Entry 3MNN (X-ray diffraction, 2.50 A resolution); this record covers chains B and J of the 10 polymer chains in the assembly.

Chain B:
Protein: Histone H4
From: Xenopus laevis
UniProt: P62799 (H4_XENLA); residues 1-102 here correspond to UniProt positions 2-103 (UniProt number = residue number + 1)
Chain sequence (102 residues; numbered 1 to 102; the number before each row is that of its first residue):
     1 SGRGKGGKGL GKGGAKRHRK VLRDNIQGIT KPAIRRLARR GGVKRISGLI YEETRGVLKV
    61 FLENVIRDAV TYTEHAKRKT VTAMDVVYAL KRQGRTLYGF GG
Disordered / not traced: 1-20
Curated features (UniProtKB/Swiss-Prot):
  - DNA-binding region: Lys16 to Lys20
  - modified residue: Ser1 (N-acetylserine), Arg3 (Asymmetric dimethylarginine), Lys5 (N6-(2-hydroxyisobutyryl)lysine), Lys8 (N6-(2-hydroxyisobutyryl)lysine), Lys12 (N6-(2-hydroxyisobutyryl)lysine), Lys16 (N6-(2-hydroxyisobutyryl)lysine), Lys20 (N6,N6,N6-trimethyllysine), Lys31 (N6-(2-hydroxyisobutyryl)lysine), Lys44 (N6-(2-hydroxyisobutyryl)lysine), Ser47 (Phosphoserine), Tyr51 (Phosphotyrosine), Lys59 (N6-(2-hydroxyisobutyryl)lysine), Lys77 (N6-(2-hydroxyisobutyryl)lysine), Lys79 (N6-(2-hydroxyisobutyryl)lysine), Tyr88 (Phosphotyrosine), Lys91 (N6-(2-hydroxyisobutyryl)lysine)
  - cross-link (Glycyl lysine isopeptide (Lys-Gly)): Lys31 (interchain with G-Cter in UFM1), Lys91 (interchain with G-Cter in ubiquitin)

Chain J:
Molecule: 145-nt DNA strand
Sequence (145 nucleotides; numbered -72 to 72; the number before each row is that of its first residue; numbers below 1 keep their minus sign (DA-72 is residue -72)):
   -72 ATCAATATCC ACCTGCAGAT ACTACCAAAA GTGTATTTGG AAACTGCTCC ATCAAAAGGC
   -12 ATGTTCAGCT GATTCAGCTG AACATGCCTT TTGATGGAGC AGTTTCCAAA TACACTTTTG
    48 GTAGTATCTG CAGGTGGATA TTGAT

Chain B / chain J interface:
Pairs across the interface (14; chain B residue first):
  Val21(B) - DT16(J)  phosphate contact
  Arg35(B) - DA8(J)  salt bridge to the phosphate
  Arg45(B) - DT6(J)  base contact
  Arg45(B) - DG7(J)  sugar contact
  Arg45(B) - DA8(J)  phosphate contact
  Ile46(B) - DG7(J)  sugar contact
  Ile46(B) - DA8(J)  hydrogen bond to the phosphate
  Ser47(B) - DG7(J)  phosphate contact
  Gly48(B) - DG7(J)  hydrogen bond to the phosphate
  Arg78(B) - DC27(J)  phosphate contact
  Lys79(B) - DG26(J)  salt bridge to the phosphate
  Lys79(B) - DC27(J)  hydrogen bond to the phosphate
  Thr80(B) - DG26(J)  phosphate contact
  Thr80(B) - DC27(J)  hydrogen bond to the phosphate
Other interface residues (no listed pair), chain B (12 interface residues in all): Arg23, Arg39, Lys44
Other interface residues (no listed pair), chain J (9 interface residues in all): DA9, DT17, DA28

Summary:
12 residues of chain B face 9 of chain J across their interface, with 4 hydrogen bonds and 2 salt bridges.
Polar pairs include Ile46(B)-DA8(J), Gly48(B)-DG7(J) and Lys79(B)-DC27(J). From UniProt: a DNA-binding region
on chain B.
Here chain B is Histone H4 (Xenopus laevis) and chain J is a 145-nt DNA strand. Entry 3MNN (A Ruthenium
Antitumour Agent Forms Specific Histone Protein Adducts in the Nucleosome Core) was determined by X-ray
diffraction.
